9QE1 - chains B and D of the 5 polymer chains in the assembly; structure by electron microscopy, 3.50 A resolution.

[Chain B]
Protein: JetC
Source organism: Neobacillus vireti LMG 21834
Sequence (1371 residues; numbered 1 to 1371; the number before each row is that of its first residue):
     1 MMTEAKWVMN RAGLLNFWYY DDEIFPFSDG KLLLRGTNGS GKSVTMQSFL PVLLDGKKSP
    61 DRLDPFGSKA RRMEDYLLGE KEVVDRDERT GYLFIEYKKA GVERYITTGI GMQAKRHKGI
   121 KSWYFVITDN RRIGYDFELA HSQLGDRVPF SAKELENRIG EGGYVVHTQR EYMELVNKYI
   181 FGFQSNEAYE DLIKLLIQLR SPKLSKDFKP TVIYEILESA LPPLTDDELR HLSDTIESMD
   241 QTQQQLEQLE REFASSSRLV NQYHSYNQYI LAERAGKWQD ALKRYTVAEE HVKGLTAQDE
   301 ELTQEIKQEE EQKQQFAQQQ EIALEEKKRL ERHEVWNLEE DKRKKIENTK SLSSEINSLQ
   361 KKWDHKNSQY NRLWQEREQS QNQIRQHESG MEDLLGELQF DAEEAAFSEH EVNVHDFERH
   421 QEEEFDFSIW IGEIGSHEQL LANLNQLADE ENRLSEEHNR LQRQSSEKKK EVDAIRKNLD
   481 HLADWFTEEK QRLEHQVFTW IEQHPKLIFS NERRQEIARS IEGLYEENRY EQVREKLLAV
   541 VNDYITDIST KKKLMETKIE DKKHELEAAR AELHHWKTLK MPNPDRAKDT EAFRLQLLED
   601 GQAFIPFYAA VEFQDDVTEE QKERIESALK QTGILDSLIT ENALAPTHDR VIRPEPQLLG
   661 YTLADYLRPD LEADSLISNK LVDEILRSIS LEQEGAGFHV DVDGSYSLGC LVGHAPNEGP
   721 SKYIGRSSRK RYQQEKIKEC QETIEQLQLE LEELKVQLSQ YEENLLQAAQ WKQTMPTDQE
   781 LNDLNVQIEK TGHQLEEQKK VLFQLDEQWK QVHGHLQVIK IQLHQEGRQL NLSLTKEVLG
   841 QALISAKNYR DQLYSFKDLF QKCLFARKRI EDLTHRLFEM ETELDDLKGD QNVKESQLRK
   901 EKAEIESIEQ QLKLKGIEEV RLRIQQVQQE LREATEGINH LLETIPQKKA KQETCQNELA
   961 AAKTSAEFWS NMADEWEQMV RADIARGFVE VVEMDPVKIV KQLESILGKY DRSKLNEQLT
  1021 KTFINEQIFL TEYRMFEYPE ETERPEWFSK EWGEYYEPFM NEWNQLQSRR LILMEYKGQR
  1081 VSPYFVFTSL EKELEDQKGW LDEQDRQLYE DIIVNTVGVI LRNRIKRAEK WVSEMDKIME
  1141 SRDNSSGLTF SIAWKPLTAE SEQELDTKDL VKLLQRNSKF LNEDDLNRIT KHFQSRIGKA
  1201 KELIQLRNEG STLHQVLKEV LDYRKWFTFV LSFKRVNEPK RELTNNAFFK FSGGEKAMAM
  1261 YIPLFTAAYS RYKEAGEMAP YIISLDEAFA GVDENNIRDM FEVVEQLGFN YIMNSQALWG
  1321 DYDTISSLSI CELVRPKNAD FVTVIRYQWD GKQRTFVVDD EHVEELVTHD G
Disordered / not traced: 1357-1371
Residues lining bound ligands: ADP (adenosine-5'-diphosphate): W18, T37, N38, G39, S40, G41, K42, S43, V44, R71, R72, D75, Y76, E80, E1287, R1335

[Chain D]
Protein: JetB
Source organism: Neobacillus vireti LMG 21834
Sequence (389 residues; each row starts with the number of its first residue):
     1 MIMEQTQLFD EKAIQGMDIL FHHYWILRAE QPEWYQLIRE REKVLRRYLD EKFGLRLIVH
    61 QHFIKLEKIP VEPEGWMGIQ DFQEPMDYAI FCCALAFLEG KAVDEQFLLS ELCQEIQADY
   121 PGDFPLDWTL YTHRKSLIRA VKVLMEFQLI RTIDGDIGRF DQNEEQEVLY EASTYSRYFM
   181 RTYPDDFSSY QHWSELLKED WKLNQEDERR KRVYRKLFFS PGLHRLDQQD PDFLYIRNYR
   241 NRLAEDIEKH SEYKLHVYKN TAFLSIAEPR QYQQVFPNSK ASTDIILQLS KYIHGEPERF
   301 KANENGEILM TEGEFEQVVD DLRQQFGTGW AKYFRDMSTK GIRTELLRAM KDWMMAEVDS
   361 ETSLIRIKSL TGVMTGEYPS DFQTGGTEG
Disordered / not traced: 1-4, 389

[Chain B / chain D interface]
Pairs across the interface (22):
  E1160(B) with L234(D); N238(D)
  K1199(B) with N238(D), hydrogen bond; Y239(D)
  E1202(B) with D207(D); R210(D), salt bridge; Y235(D), hydrogen bond; Y239(D)
  L1203(B) with Y239(D), hydrophobic; R242(D), hydrogen bond (backbone-side chain)
  Q1205(B) with K52(D); R210(D)
  L1206(B) with K52(D), hydrogen bond (backbone-side chain); R210(D); Y214(D); D246(D)
  R1207(B) with R242(D)
  N1208(B) with Y48(D); K52(D), hydrogen bond; D246(D); H250(D)
  E1219(B) with R242(D), salt bridge
Other interface residues (no listed pair), chain D (15 interface residues in all): E51, E245, K249

[Overview]
The interface between chain B and chain D involves 9 residues on one side and 15 on the other, with 5 hydrogen
bonds and 2 salt bridges. Among the polar pairs are E1202(B)-R210(D), E1219(B)-R242(D) and K1199(B)-N238(D).
Chain B binds ADP.
Chain B is JetC and chain D is JetB, both from Neobacillus vireti LMG 21834; the structure, Neobacillus vireti
Wadjet-II JetABC monomer, was determined by electron microscopy (same publication as 9QE0).
